PDB entry 9BLB | electron microscopy, 3.20 A resolution | chains A and B of the 6 polymer chains in the assembly

[Chain A]
Name: Guanine nucleotide-binding protein G(s) subunit alpha isoforms short
Organism: Homo sapiens
Reference sequence: P63092 (GNAS2_HUMAN); numbering as in UniProt (aligned over 1-394)
Sequence (394 residues; row label = number of the first residue in the row):
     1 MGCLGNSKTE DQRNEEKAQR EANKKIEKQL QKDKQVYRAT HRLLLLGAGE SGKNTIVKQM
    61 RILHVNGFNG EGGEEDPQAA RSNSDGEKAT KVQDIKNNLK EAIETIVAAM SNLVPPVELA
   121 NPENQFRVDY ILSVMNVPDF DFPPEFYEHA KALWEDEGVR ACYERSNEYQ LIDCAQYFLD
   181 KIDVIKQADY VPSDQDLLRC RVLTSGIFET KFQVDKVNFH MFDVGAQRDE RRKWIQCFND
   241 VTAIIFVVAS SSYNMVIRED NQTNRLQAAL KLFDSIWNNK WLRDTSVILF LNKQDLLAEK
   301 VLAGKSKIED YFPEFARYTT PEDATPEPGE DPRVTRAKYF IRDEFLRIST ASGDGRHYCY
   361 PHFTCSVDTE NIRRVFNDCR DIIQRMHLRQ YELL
Unresolved in the structure: 1-12, 61-203, 251-263
Differences from the reference sequence: engineered mutation Asn54 (Ser in P63092), Ala226 (Gly in P63092), Ala268 (Glu in P63092), Lys271 (Asn in P63092), Asp274 (Lys in P63092), Lys280 (Arg in P63092), Asp284 (Thr in P63092), Thr285 (Ile in P63092), Ser366 (Ala in P63092)

[Chain B]
Name: Guanine nucleotide-binding protein G(I)/G(S)/G(T) subunit beta-1
Organism: Homo sapiens
Reference sequence: P62873 (GBB1_HUMAN); residue numbers follow UniProt; this construct covers 2-340
Sequence (350 residues; each row starts with the number of its first residue; numbers below 1 keep their minus sign (Met-9 is residue -9)):
    -9 MHHHHHHGSS GSELDQLRQE AEQLKNQIRD ARKACADATL SQITNNIDPV GRIQMRTRRT
    51 LRGHLAKIYA MHWGTDSRLL VSASQDGKLI IWDSYTTNKV HAIPLRSSWV MTCAYAPSGN
   111 YVACGGLDNI CSIYNLKTRE GNVRVSRELA GHTGYLSCCR FLDDNQIVTS SGDTTCALWD
   171 IETGQQTTTF TGHTGDVMSL SLAPDTRLFV SGACDASAKL WDVREGMCRQ TFTGHESDIN
   231 AICFFPNGNA FATGSDDATC RLFDLRADQE LMTYSHDNII CGITSVSFSK SGRLLLAGYD
   291 DFNCNVWDAL KADRAGVLAG HDNRVSCLGV TDDGMAVATG SWDSFLKIWN
Unresolved in the structure: -9 to 1
Differences from the reference sequence: expression tag (-9 to 1)
Swiss-Prot annotation at these positions:
  - modified residue: Ser2 (N-acetylserine), His266 (Phosphohistidine)
  - natural variant: Leu30 (L30F: In MRD42; uncertain significance), Arg52 (R52G: In MRD42), Gly64 (G64V: In MRD42), Asp76 (D76E: In MRD42; D76G: In MRD42), Gly77 (G77S: In MRD42), Lys78 (K78R: In MRD42), Ile80 (I80N: In MRD42; I80T: In MRD42), His91 (H91R: In MRD42; uncertain significance), Ala92 (A92T: In MRD42), Pro94 (P94S: In MRD42), Leu95 (L95P: In MRD42), Arg96 (R96L: In MRD42), 5 further natural variant entries in UniProt

[Interface between chain A and chain B]
Contacting residue pairs (59):
  Glu16(A) with Thr86(B); Asn88(B)
  Gln19(A) with Asp83(B); Thr86(B), hydrogen bond; Asn88(B)
  Arg20(A) with Asn88(B)
  Asn23(A) with Asn88(B), hydrogen bond; Lys89(B), hydrogen bond (side chain-backbone)
  Ile26(A) with Lys89(B); Val90(B); His91(B); Ala92(B), hydrophobic
  Glu27(A) with Lys89(B), salt bridge
  Leu30(A) with Gly53(B); Lys78(B); Lys89(B)
  Asp33(A) with Leu55(B); Lys78(B), salt bridge
  Lys34(A) with Leu55(B)
  Tyr37(A) with Leu55(B), hydrophobic; Ala56(B)
  Gly206(A) with Leu117(B); Asp118(B); Asn119(B)
  Ile207(A) with Leu117(B)
  Phe222(A) with Trp99(B)
  Ala226(A) with Asn119(B), hydrogen bond (backbone-side chain); Thr143(B)
  Gln227(A) with Leu117(B), hydrogen bond (side chain-backbone); Asn119(B), hydrogen bond; Tyr145(B), hydrogen bond (side chain-backbone)
  Arg228(A) with Gly162(B), hydrogen bond (side chain-backbone); Thr164(B); Asp186(B), salt bridge
  Glu230(A) with Asp186(B)
  Arg232(A) with Cys204(B); Asp228(B), salt bridge
  Lys233(A) with Tyr145(B); Met188(B); Cys204(B); Asp228(B), salt bridge; Asn230(B), hydrogen bond
  Trp234(A) with Leu117(B), hydrophobic
  Gln236(A) with Tyr59(B); Arg314(B); Trp332(B)
  Cys237(A) with Lys57(B), hydrogen bond (backbone-side chain); Tyr59(B), hydrogen bond; Gln75(B); Trp99(B); Met101(B), hydrophobic
  Phe238(A) with Trp99(B), hydrophobic; Leu117(B), hydrophobic
  Asn239(A) with Lys57(B); Trp332(B)
  Asp240(A) with Lys57(B), salt bridge
  Trp281(A) with Asp290(B); Arg314(B); Trp332(B), hydrophobic
Other interface residues (no listed pair), chain A (31 interface residues in all): Ala22, Thr204, Glu209, Val241, Lys280
Other interface residues (no listed pair), chain B (40 interface residues in all): Arg68, Asp76, Ile80, Ser97, Ile120, Gly144, Asp163, Thr184, Asp246

[In short]
The interface between chain A and chain B involves 31 residues on one side and 40 on the other, with 11
hydrogen bonds and 6 salt bridges. Polar contacts include Glu27(A)-Lys89(B), Asp33(A)-Lys78(B) and
Arg228(A)-Asp186(B).
Here chain A is Guanine nucleotide-binding protein G(s) subunit alpha isoforms short and chain B is Guanine
nucleotide-binding protein G(I)/G(S)/G(T) subunit beta-1, both from Homo sapiens. Entry 9BLB (Human Calcitonin
Receptor in Complex with Gs and Cagrilintide Backbone (non-acylated) in bypass conformation) was determined by
electron microscopy (same publication as 9BLC, 9BLW, 9BP3, 9BQ3, 9BTW, 9BUB and 3 further entries).
